PDB entry 6M8S | X-ray diffraction, 3.71 A resolution | chains D and A of the 15 polymer chains in the assembly

== Chain D ==
Molecule: Guanine nucleotide-binding protein G(I)/G(S)/G(T) subunit beta-1
From: Homo sapiens
Reference sequence: P62873 (GBB1_HUMAN); numbering as in UniProt (aligned over 2-340)
Chain sequence (350 residues; each row starts with the number of its first residue; numbers below 1 keep their minus sign (Met-9 is residue -9)):
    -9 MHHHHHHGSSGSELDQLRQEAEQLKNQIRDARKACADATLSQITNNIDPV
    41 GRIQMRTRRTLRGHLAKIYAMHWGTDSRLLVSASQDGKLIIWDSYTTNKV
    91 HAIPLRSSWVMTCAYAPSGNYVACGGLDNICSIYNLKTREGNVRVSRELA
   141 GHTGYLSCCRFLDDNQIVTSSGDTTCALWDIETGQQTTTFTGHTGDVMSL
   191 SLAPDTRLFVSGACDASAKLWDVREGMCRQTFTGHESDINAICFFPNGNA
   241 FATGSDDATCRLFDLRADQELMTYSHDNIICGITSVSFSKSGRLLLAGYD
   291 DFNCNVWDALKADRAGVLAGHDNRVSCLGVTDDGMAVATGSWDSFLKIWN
Unresolved in the structure: -9 to 1, 128-133
Construct notes: expression tag (-9 to 1)
Curated features (UniProtKB/Swiss-Prot):
  - modified residue: Ser2 (N-acetylserine), His266 (Phosphohistidine)
  - natural variant: Leu30 (L30F: In MRD42; uncertain significance), Arg52 (R52G: In MRD42), Gly64 (G64V: In MRD42), Asp76 (D76E: In MRD42; D76G: In MRD42), Gly77 (G77S: In MRD42), Lys78 (K78R: In MRD42), Ile80 (I80N: In MRD42; I80T: In MRD42), His91 (H91R: In MRD42; uncertain significance), Ala92 (A92T: In MRD42), Pro94 (P94S: In MRD42), Leu95 (L95P: In MRD42), Arg96 (R96L: In MRD42), 5 further natural variant entries in UniProt
From the paper describing this entry:
  - mutagenesis - R42D/R46D: decreased binding to BTB/POZ domain-containing protein KCTD12 (chain A)

== Chain A ==
Molecule: BTB/POZ domain-containing protein KCTD12
From: Homo sapiens
Reference sequence: Q96CX2 (KCD12_HUMAN); residues 200-325 here = UniProt positions 200-325
Chain sequence (129 residues; numbered 197 to 325; the number before each row is that of its first residue):
   197 GPESLDGSRRSGYITIGYRGSYTIGRDAQADAKFRRVARITVCGKTSLAK
   247 EVFGDTLNESRDPDRPPERYTSRYYLKFNFLEQAFDKLSESGFHMVACSS
   297 TGTCAFASSTDQSEDKIWTSYTEYVFCRE
Unresolved in the structure: 197-205, 222-226, 301-310, 325
Construct notes: expression tag (197-199)
Curated features (UniProtKB/Swiss-Prot):
  - modified residue: Ser200 (Phosphoserine)
From the paper describing this entry:
  - mutagenesis - R232D, R257D: unchanged localization to GABAB receptors

== Interface between chain D and chain A ==
Residue-residue contacts (5):
  Glu226(D) with Phe276(A)
  Asp246(D) with Arg232(A), hydrogen bond (backbone-side chain)
  Asp267(D) with Asn254(A), hydrogen bond; Tyr271(A)
  Arg314(D) with Ile313(A)
Also at the interface, not in a pair above, chain D (9 interface residues in all): Lys57, Asn268, Ile270, Cys271, Gly272
Also at the interface, not in a pair above, chain A (9 interface residues in all): Thr219, Ala234, Arg235, Asp311
The authors on this interface:
  - hot spots on chain A (mutagenesis) - R232D, R257D: abolished binding to Guanine nucleotide-binding protein G(I)/G(S)/G(T) subunit beta-1 (chain D)

== Overview ==
The chain D/chain A interface involves 9 residues from each chain, with 2 hydrogen bonds. Polar pairs include
Asp246(D)-Arg232(A) and Asp267(D)-Asn254(A). The paper reports that R232D and R257D of chain A abolish binding
to Guanine nucleotide-binding protein G(I)/G(S)/G(T) subunit beta-1 (chain D); R42D/R46D of chain D reduce
binding to BTB/POZ domain-containing protein KCTD12 (chain A).
Chain D is Guanine nucleotide-binding protein G(I)/G(S)/G(T) subunit beta-1 and chain A is BTB/POZ
domain-containing protein KCTD12, both from Homo sapiens; the structure, Crystal structure of the KCTD12 H1
domain in complex with Gbeta1gamma2 subunits, was determined by X-ray diffraction (same publication as 6M8R).
